1XF4 - chains L and H; structure by X-ray diffraction, 2.50 A resolution.

Chain L:
Molecule: Fab light chain
From: Mus musculus
Notes: antibody fragment or engineered binder
Amino-acid sequence (214 residues; numbered 1 to 214; the number before each row is that of its first residue):
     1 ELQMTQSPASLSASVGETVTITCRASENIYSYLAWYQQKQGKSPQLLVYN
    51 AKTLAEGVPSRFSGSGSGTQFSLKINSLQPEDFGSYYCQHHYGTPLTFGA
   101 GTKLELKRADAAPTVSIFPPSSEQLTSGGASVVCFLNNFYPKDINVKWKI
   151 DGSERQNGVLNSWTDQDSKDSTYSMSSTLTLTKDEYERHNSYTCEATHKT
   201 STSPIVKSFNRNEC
Disordered / not traced: 214
Disulfides: Cys23-Cys88, Cys134-Cys194

Chain H:
Molecule: Fab heavy chain
From: Mus musculus
Notes: antibody fragment or engineered binder
Amino-acid sequence (230 residues; each row starts with the number of its first residue; a row labelled like 82A-82C holds insertion residues (82A, then the next letters in order)):
     1 QVKLLESGPELVKPGASVKMSCKASGYTFTSYVMHWVKQKPGQGLEWIGY
    51 IN
   52A P
    53 YNDGTKYNEKFKGKATLTSDKSSSTAYMEL
82A-82C SSL
    83 TSEDSAVYYCVRGGYRPY
100A-100C YAM
   101 DYWGQGTSVTVSSAKTTPPSVYPLAPGSAAQTNSMVTLGCLVKGYFPEPV
   151 TVTWNSGSLSSGVHTFPAVLQSDLYTLSSSVTVPSSTWPSETVTCNVAHP
   201 ASSTKVDKKIVPRDCTSHHHHHH
Disordered / not traced: 127-133, 214-223
Disulfides: Cys22-Cys92, Cys140-Cys195
Differences from the reference sequence: cloning artifact (1-4); expression tag (218-223)

Chain L / chain H interface:
Contacting residue pairs (64; chain L residue first):
  Tyr32(L) - Tyr100(H)  hydrophobic
  Tyr36(L) - Met100C(H)  hydrogen bond (side chain-backbone)
  Tyr36(L) - Trp103(H)
  Gln38(L) - Gln39(H)  hydrogen bond
  Gln38(L) - Tyr91(H)  hydrogen bond
  Ser43(L) - Tyr91(H)
  Ser43(L) - Gly104(H)  hydrogen bond (side chain-backbone)
  Ser43(L) - Gln105(H)
  Pro44(L) - Leu45(H)  hydrophobic
  Pro44(L) - Trp103(H)
  Leu46(L) - Met100C(H)
  Leu46(L) - Asp101(H)
  Tyr49(L) - Ala100B(H)  hydrophobic
  Tyr87(L) - Gln39(H)
  Tyr87(L) - Gln43(H)  hydrogen bond (side chain-backbone)
  Tyr87(L) - Gly44(H)
  Tyr87(L) - Leu45(H)
  Gln89(L) - Met100C(H)
  His91(L) - Tyr100(H)
  His91(L) - Tyr100A(H)
  Tyr92(L) - Tyr100(H)  hydrophobic
  Thr94(L) - Trp47(H)
  Thr94(L) - Lys58(H)
  Pro95(L) - Trp47(H)  hydrophobic
  Leu96(L) - Trp47(H)
  Phe98(L) - Leu45(H)
  Phe98(L) - Trp47(H)
  Ala100(L) - Gly44(H)
  Ser116(L) - Thr137(H)
  Phe118(L) - Leu124(H)
  Phe118(L) - Ala125(H)
  Phe118(L) - Thr137(H)
  Pro119(L) - Ala125(H)
  Pro119(L) - Arg213(H)  hydrogen bond (backbone-side chain)
  Pro120(L) - Arg213(H)  hydrogen bond (backbone-side chain)
  Ser121(L) - Tyr122(H)
  Ser121(L) - Pro123(H)
  Glu123(L) - Pro123(H)
  Glu123(L) - Lys208(H)  salt bridge
  Gln124(L) - Tyr122(H)
  Gln124(L) - Lys143(H)
  Ser127(L) - Tyr122(H)
  Ser131(L) - Leu141(H)
  Phe135(L) - Phe166(H)  hydrophobic
  Phe135(L) - Ser178(H)
  Phe135(L) - Ser179(H)
  Phe135(L) - Ser180(H)
  Asn137(L) - His164(H)
  Asn137(L) - Phe166(H)
  Asn137(L) - Ser180(H)
  Asn138(L) - His164(H)  hydrogen bond
  Leu160(L) - Val169(H)  hydrophobic
  Leu160(L) - Gln171(H)
  Asn161(L) - Val169(H)
  Ser162(L) - Phe166(H)
  Ser162(L) - Pro167(H)  hydrogen bond (side chain-backbone)
  Trp163(L) - Pro167(H)
  Thr164(L) - Phe166(H)
  Ser174(L) - His164(H)  hydrogen bond
  Ser174(L) - Phe166(H)
  Met175(L) - Phe166(H)
  Ser176(L) - Phe166(H)
  Ser176(L) - Ser178(H)  hydrogen bond
  Thr180(L) - Gln171(H)  hydrogen bond
Interface residues without a listed pair, chain L (42 interface residues in all): Lys42, Gly99, Val133, Asp167, Lys169
Interface residues without a listed pair, chain H (40 interface residues in all): His35, Val37, Glu46, Pro126, Leu138, Gly139, Ser161, Thr165

In short:
42 residues of chain L and 40 residues of chain H are in contact, with 12 hydrogen bonds and 1 salt bridge.
Among the polar pairs are Glu123(L)-Lys208(H), Tyr36(L)-Met100C(H) and Gln38(L)-Gln39(H).
Chain L is Fab light chain and chain H is Fab heavy chain, both from Mus musculus; the structure, Structure of
ligand-free Fab DNA-1 in space group P321 solved from crystals with perfect hemihedral twinning, was
determined by X-ray diffraction, deposited together with 1XF3.
